PDB entry 8B6L | electron microscopy, 7.60 A resolution (low resolution: residue-level contacts below are approximate; hydrogen-bond / salt-bridge calls are withheld) | chains I and N of the 16 polymer chains in the assembly

# Chain I
Name: Dolichyl-diphosphooligosaccharide--protein glycosyltransferase subunit STT3A
Organism: Homo sapiens
Notes: EC 2.4.99.18
UniProt: P46977 (STT3A_HUMAN); residues 1-705 here = UniProt positions 1-705
Amino-acid sequence (705 residues; each row starts with the number of its first residue):
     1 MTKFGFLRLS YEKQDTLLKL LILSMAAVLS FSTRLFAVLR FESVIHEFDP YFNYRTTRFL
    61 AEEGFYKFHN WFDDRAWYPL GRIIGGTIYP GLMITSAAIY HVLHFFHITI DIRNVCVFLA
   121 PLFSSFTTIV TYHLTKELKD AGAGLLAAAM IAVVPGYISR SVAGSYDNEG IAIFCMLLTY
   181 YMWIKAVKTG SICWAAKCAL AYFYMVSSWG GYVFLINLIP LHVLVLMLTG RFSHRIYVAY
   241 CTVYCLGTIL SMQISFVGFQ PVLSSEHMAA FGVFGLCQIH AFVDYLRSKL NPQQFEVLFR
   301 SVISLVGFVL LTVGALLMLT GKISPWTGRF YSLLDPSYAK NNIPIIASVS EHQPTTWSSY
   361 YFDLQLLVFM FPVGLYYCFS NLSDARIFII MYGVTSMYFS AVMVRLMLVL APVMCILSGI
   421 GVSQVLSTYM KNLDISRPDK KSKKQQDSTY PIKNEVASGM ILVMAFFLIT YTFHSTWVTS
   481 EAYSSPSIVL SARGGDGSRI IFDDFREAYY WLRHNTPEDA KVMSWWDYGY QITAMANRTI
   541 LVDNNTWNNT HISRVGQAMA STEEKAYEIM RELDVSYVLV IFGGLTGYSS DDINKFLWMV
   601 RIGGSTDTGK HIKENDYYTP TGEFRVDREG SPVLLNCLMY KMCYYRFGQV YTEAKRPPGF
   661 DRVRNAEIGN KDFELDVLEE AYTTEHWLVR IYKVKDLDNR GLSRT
Unresolved in the structure: 1-9, 438-448
Curated features (UniProtKB/Swiss-Prot):
  - region: Trp-525 to Asp-527 (Interacts with target acceptor peptide in protein substrate)
  - motif: Glu-47 to Asp-49 (DXD motif 1), Asp-167 to Glu-169 (DXD motif 2), Ser-348 to Glu-351 (SVSE motif), Trp-525 to Gly-529 (WWDYG motif), Asp-592 to Met-599 (DK motif)
  - binding site (Mn(2+)): Asp-49, Asp-167, Glu-169
  - binding site (dolichyl diphosphooligosaccharide): Arg-405, Tyr-530
  - site: Asp-49 (Interacts with target acceptor peptide in protein substrate), Arg-160 (Important for catalytic activity), Glu-351 (Interacts with target acceptor peptide in protein substrate), Lys-595 (Interacts with target acceptor peptide in protein substrate)
  - glycosylation (N-linked (GlcNAc...) asparagine): Asn-537, Asn-544, Asn-548 (high mannose)
  - natural variant: His-46 (H46R: In CDG1WAD loss of function, when tested in a heterologous system), Arg-160 (R160Q: In CDG1WAD loss of function, when tested in a heterologous system), Arg-329 (R329C: In CDG1WAD; uncertain significance), Arg-405 (R405C: In CDG1WAD loss of function, when tested in a heterologous system; R405H: In CDG1WAD), Tyr-530 (Y530S: In CDG1WAD; uncertain significance), Thr-546 (T546I: In CDG1WAD; uncertain significance), Val-626 (V626A: In CDG1WAR)
  - mutagenesis: Trp-209 (W209F: In LLO mutant; abolished oligosaccharyl transferase activity due to defects in binding lipid-linked oligosaccharide; when associated with A-405 and A-530), Phe-256 (F256P: Confers resistance to inhibitor N-glycosylation inhibitor NGI-1), Gln-260 (Q260R: Confers resistance to inhibitor N-glycosylation inhibitor NGI-1), Glu-266 (E266K: Confers resistance to inhibitor N-glycosylation inhibitor NGI-1), Tyr-331 (Y331H: Confers resistance to inhibitor N-glycosylation inhibitor NGI-1), Arg-405 (R405A: In LLO mutant; abolished oligosaccharyl transferase activity due to defects in binding lipid-linked oligosaccharide; when associated with F-209 and A-530), Trp-525 to Asp-527 (Impaired ability to prevent hyperglycosylation of target proteins), Tyr-530 (Y530A: In LLO mutant; abolished oligosaccharyl transferase activity due to defects in binding lipid-linked oligosaccharide; when associated with F-209 and A-405)

# Chain N
Name: Dolichyl-diphosphooligosaccharide--protein glycosyltransferase 48 kDa subunit
Organism: Homo sapiens
UniProt: P39656 (OST48_HUMAN); numbering as in UniProt (aligned over 1-456)
Amino-acid sequence (456 residues; row label = number of the first residue in the row):
     1 MGYFRCARAG SFGRRRKMEP STAARAWALF WLLLPLLGAV CASGPRTLVL LDNLNVRETH
    61 SLFFRSLKDR GFELTFKTAD DPSLSLIKYG EFLYDNLIIF SPSVEDFGGN INVETISAFI
   121 DGGGSVLVAA SSDIGDPLRE LGSECGIEFD EEKTAVIDHH NYDISDLGQH TLIVADTENL
   181 LKAPTIVGKS SLNPILFRGV GMVADPDNPL VLDILTGSST SYSFFPDKPI TQYPHAVGKN
   241 TLLIAGLQAR NNARVIFSGS LDFFSDSFFN SAVQKAAPGS QRYSQTGNYE LAVALSRWVF
   301 KEEGVLRVGP VSHHRVGETA PPNAYTVTDL VEYSIVIQQL SNGKWVPFDG DDIQLEFVRI
   361 DPFVRTFLKK KGGKYSVQFK LPDVYGVFQF KVDYNRLGYT HLYSSTQVSV RPLQHTQYER
   421 FIPSAYPYYA SAFSMMLGLF IFSIVFLHMK EKEKSD
Unresolved in the structure: 1-39, 450-456
Curated features (UniProtKB/Swiss-Prot):
  - natural variant: Gly-217 (G217D: In CDG1R)

# How chain I and chain N interact
Contacting residue pairs - 34 pairs, chain I then chain N:
  His-69(I) with His-415(N)
  Asn-70(I) with Arg-411(N); Gln-414(N); His-415(N)
  Phe-72(I) with Val-410(N); Arg-411(N); Pro-412(N)
  Asp-74(I) with Val-387(N); Ser-409(N)
  Tyr-78(I) with Val-387(N); Gln-389(N); Gln-407(N)
  Pro-79(I) with Arg-359(N); Ile-360(N); Gly-386(N); Val-387(N)
  Leu-80(I) with Arg-359(N); Gly-386(N)
  Ile-83(I) with Tyr-385(N); Pro-412(N)
  Lys-521(I) with Gln-407(N)
  Asp-574(I) with Gln-389(N)
  Leu-697(I) with Arg-250(N)
  Asp-698(I) with Arg-250(N)
  Asn-699(I) with Asp-121(N); Arg-250(N); Asn-251(N)
  Arg-700(I) with Ser-117(N); Asp-121(N); Glu-144(N)
  Gly-701(I) with Asn-208(N)
  Leu-702(I) with Ser-143(N); Glu-144(N)
  Ser-703(I) with Asp-207(N)
Interface residues without a listed pair, chain I (19 interface residues in all): Tyr-66, Glu-572
Interface residues without a listed pair, chain N (28 interface residues in all): Ile-120, Cys-145, Gly-146, Pro-209, Leu-210, Leu-247, Ala-249

# In short
Chain I and chain N form an interface of 19 and 28 residues respectively. From UniProt: 3 Mn2+-binding
residues, dolichyl diphosphooligosaccharide-binding residues Arg-405(I) and Tyr-530(I) and 10 mutagenesis
sites on chain I.
Here chain I is Dolichyl-diphosphooligosaccharide--protein glycosyltransferase subunit STT3A and chain N is
Dolichyl-diphosphooligosaccharide--protein glycosyltransferase 48 kDa subunit, both from Homo sapiens. Entry
8B6L (Subtomogram average of the human Sec61-TRAP-OSTA-translocon) was determined by electron microscopy
together with 8B6Z from the same study.
